PDB entry 4NQA | X-ray diffraction, 3.10 A resolution | chains B and F of the 6 polymer chains in the assembly

# Chain B
Molecule: Liver X nuclear receptor beta
Source organism: Homo sapiens
UniProtKB: F1D8P7 (F1D8P7_HUMAN); residues 72-461 here = UniProt positions 72-461
Sequence (391 residues; row label = number of the first residue in the row):
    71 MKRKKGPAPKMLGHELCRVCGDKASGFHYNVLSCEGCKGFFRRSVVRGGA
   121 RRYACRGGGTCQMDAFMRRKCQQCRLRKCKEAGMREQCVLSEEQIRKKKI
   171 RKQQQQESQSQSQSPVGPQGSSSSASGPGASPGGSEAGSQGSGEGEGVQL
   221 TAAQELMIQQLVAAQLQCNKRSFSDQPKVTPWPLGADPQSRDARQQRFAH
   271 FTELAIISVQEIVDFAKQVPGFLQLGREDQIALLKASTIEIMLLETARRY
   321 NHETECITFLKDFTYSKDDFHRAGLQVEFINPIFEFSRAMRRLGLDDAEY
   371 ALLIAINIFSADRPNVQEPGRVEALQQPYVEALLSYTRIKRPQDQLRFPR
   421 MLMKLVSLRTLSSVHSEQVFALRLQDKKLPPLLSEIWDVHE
Not modelled in the structure: 71-73, 193-208, 459-461
Differences from the reference sequence: initiating methionine (71)
Bound ions: Zn2+ site 1: Cys87, Cys90, Cys104, Cys107; Zn2+ site 2: Cys125, Cys131, Cys141, Cys144
Residues lining bound ligands: 965 ([3-(3-{[2-chloro-3-(trifluoromethyl)benzyl](2,2-diphenylethyl)amino}propoxy)phenyl]acetic acid): Asn239, Phe268, Phe271, Thr272, Leu274, Ala275, Ile277, Ser278, Glu281, Ile309, Met312, Leu313, Glu315, Thr316, Arg319, Ile327, Phe329, Leu330, Phe340, Leu345, Phe349, Ile350, Ile353, Phe354, His435, Gln438, Val439, Leu442, Trp457

# Chain F
Molecule: 18-nt DNA strand
Sequence (18 nucleotides; each row starts with the number of its first residue):
   501 TATGACCTGAAGTGACCT

# Chain B / chain F interface
Residue-residue contacts (24):
  Lys74(B) with DC516(F), salt bridge to the phosphate; DC517(F), salt bridge to the phosphate
  Lys75(B) with DA515(F), phosphate contact; DC516(F), hydrogen bond to the phosphate
  Gly76(B) with DA515(F), sugar contact
  Pro77(B) with DT513(F), base contact; DA515(F), sugar contact
  Glu105(B) with DA505(F), phosphate contact; DC506(F), hydrogen bond to the base
  Gly106(B) with DG504(F), phosphate contact
  Phe110(B) with DT503(F), phosphate contact
  Arg113(B) with DT503(F), salt bridge to the phosphate; DG504(F), hydrogen bond to the base
  Arg138(B) with DG504(F), salt bridge to the phosphate
  Arg139(B) with DT503(F), phosphate contact; DG504(F), salt bridge to the phosphate
  Gln142(B) with DA502(F), phosphate contact; DT503(F), hydrogen bond to the phosphate
  Arg145(B) with DT503(F), salt bridge to the phosphate; DG504(F), salt bridge to the phosphate
  Lys172(B) with DA510(F), phosphate contact; DA511(F), salt bridge to the phosphate
  Glu177(B) with DA510(F), sugar contact; DA511(F), phosphate contact
Also at the interface, not in a pair above, chain B (18 interface residues in all): Pro79, Asp92, Ala120, Ser178
Also at the interface, not in a pair above, chain F (12 interface residues in all): DG514

# In short
18 residues of chain B and 12 residues of chain F are in contact; the contacts include 4 hydrogen bonds and 8
salt bridges. Polar pairs include Glu105(B)-DC506(F), Arg113(B)-DG504(F) and Lys75(B)-DC516(F). Chain B binds
compound 965.
Here chain B is Liver X nuclear receptor beta (Homo sapiens) and chain F is an 18-nt DNA strand. Entry 4NQA
(Crystal structure of liganded hRXR-alpha/hLXR-beta heterodimer on DNA) was determined by X-ray diffraction.
